Entry 6RO4 (electron microscopy, 3.50 A resolution); this record covers chains J and G of the 9 polymer chains in the assembly.

[Chain J]
Molecule: DNA1
Sequence (49 nucleotides; numbered 1 to 49; the number before each row is that of its first residue):
     1 CAAAGTCACGACCTAGACACTGCGAGCTCGAATTCACTGGAGTGACCTC
Not modelled in the structure: 1-16, 36-49

[Chain G]
Molecule: DNA repair protein complementing XP-A cells
Organism: Homo sapiens
UniProt: P23025 (XPA_HUMAN); residue numbers follow UniProt; this construct covers 1-273
Amino-acid sequence (273 residues; numbered 1 to 273; the number before each row is that of its first residue):
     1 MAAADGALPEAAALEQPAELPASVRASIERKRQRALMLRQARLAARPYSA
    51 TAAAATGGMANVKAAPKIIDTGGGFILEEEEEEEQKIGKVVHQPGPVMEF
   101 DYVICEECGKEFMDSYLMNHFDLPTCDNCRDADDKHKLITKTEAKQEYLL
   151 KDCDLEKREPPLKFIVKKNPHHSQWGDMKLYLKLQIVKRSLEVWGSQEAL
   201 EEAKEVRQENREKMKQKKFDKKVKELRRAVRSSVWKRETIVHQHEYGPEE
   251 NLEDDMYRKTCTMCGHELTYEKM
Not modelled in the structure: 1-103, 238-273
Curated features (UniProtKB/Swiss-Prot):
  - zinc finger: Cys-105 to Cys-129
  - motif: Ala-26 to Pro-47 (Nuclear localization signal)
  - binding site (Zn(2+)): Cys-105, Cys-108, Cys-126, Cys-129
  - modified residue: Ala-2 (N-acetylalanine), Ser-196 (Phosphoserine)
  - cross-link (Glycyl lysine isopeptide (Lys-Gly)): Lys-63 (interchain with G-Cter in SUMO2), Lys-86 (interchain with G-Cter in SUMO2), Lys-145 (interchain with G-Cter in SUMO2)
  - natural variant: Glu-78 (deletion), Pro-94 (P94L: In XP-A), Cys-108 (C108F: In XP-A), Arg-130 (R130K: In XP-A), Gln-185 (Q185H: In XP-A), His-244 (H244R: In XP-A)
Bound ions: Zn2+: Cys-105, Cys-108, Cys-126, Cys-129
From the paper describing this entry:
  - binding site for DNA2: Trp-175

[Chain J / chain G interface]
Pairs across the interface (13):
  DA17(J) / Leu-138(G)  phosphate contact
  DA17(J) / Thr-140(G)  sugar contact
  DA17(J) / Met-178(G)  phosphate contact
  DA17(J) / Leu-180(G)  phosphate contact
  DC18(J) / Thr-142(G)  sugar contact
  DC18(J) / Asn-169(G)  base contact
  DC18(J) / His-171(G)  hydrogen bond to the base
  DC18(J) / His-172(G)  hydrogen bond to the base
  DC18(J) / Met-178(G)  phosphate contact
  DA19(J) / Lys-141(G)  phosphate contact
  DA19(J) / Thr-142(G)  hydrogen bond to the phosphate
  DA19(J) / Met-178(G)  phosphate contact
  DA19(J) / Lys-179(G)  hydrogen bond to the phosphate
Interface residues without a listed pair, chain J (5 interface residues in all): DA25, DG26
Interface residues without a listed pair, chain G (12 interface residues in all): Pro-170, Lys-217

[Overview]
Chain J and chain G form an interface of 5 and 12 residues respectively, with 4 hydrogen bonds. Polar contacts
include DC18(J)/His-171(G), DC18(J)/His-172(G) and DA19(J)/Thr-142(G). The Zn2+ site is built by Cys-105(G),
Cys-108(G), Cys-126(G) and Cys-129(G). From UniProt: 4 Zn2+-binding residues on chain G. The paper reports a
binding site for DNA2 at Trp-175(G).
Here chain J is DNA1 and chain G is DNA repair protein complementing XP-A cells (Homo sapiens). Entry 6RO4
(Structure of the core TFIIH-XPA-DNA complex) was determined by electron microscopy.
